PDB entry 3THR | X-ray diffraction, 2.00 A resolution | chains B and C of the 4 polymer chains in the assembly

[Chain B (and C)]
Molecule: Glycine N-methyltransferase
From: Rattus norvegicus
Notes: EC 2.1.1.20; chain C of this document is another copy of the same molecule, construct and numbering; everything in this record applies to it too
UniProtKB: P13255 (GNMT_RAT); residues 1-292 here correspond to UniProt positions 2-293 (UniProt number = residue number + 1)
Amino-acid sequence (293 residues; row label = number of the first residue in the row):
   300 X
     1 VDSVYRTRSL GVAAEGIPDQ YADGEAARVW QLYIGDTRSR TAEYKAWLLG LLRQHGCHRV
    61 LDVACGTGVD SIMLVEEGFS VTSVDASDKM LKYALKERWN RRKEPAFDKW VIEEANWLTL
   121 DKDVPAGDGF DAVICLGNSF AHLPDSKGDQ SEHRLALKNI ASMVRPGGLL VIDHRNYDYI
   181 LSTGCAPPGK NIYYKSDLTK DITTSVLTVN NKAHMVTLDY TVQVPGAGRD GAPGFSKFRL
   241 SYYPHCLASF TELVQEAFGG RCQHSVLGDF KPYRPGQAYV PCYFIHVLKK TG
Not modelled in the structure: 227-232 (chain C: 225-232)
Sequence notes: acetylation (300)
Modified / non-standard residues: ACE (acetyl group) at position 300
Covalently attached groups: covalent link V1-ACE_300
Residues lining bound ligands:
  - 5-methyl-5,6,7,8-tetrahydrofolic acid (C2F), molecule 1: S3, V4, Y5, ACE_300
  - 5-methyl-5,6,7,8-tetrahydrofolic acid (C2F), molecule 2: K190, D269, A278, Y279, V280, P281, C282
  - 5-methyl-5,6,7,8-tetrahydrofolic acid (C2F), molecule 3: S205, L207, H214, M215, T217, R239
  - tris(hydroxyethyl)aminomethane (TAM): A13, A14, E15
UniProt features mapped onto this chain:
  - binding site ((6S)-5-methyl-5,6,7,8-tetrahydrofolate): S3, Y5, H214, R239
  - binding site (S-adenosyl-L-methionine): Y21, W30, Y33, R40, A64, D85 to S87, N116, W117, L136 to S139, R175, Y220
  - modified residue: V1 (N-acetylvaline), S9 (Phosphoserine), Y33 (Phosphotyrosine), K45 (N6-succinyllysine), K190 (N6-succinyllysine), K195 (N6-succinyllysine), K200 (N6-succinyllysine)
From the paper describing this entry:
  - binding site for 5-methyl-5,6,7,8-tetrahydrofolic acid: S3, V4, Y5, T7, D145, S205, L207, H214, M215, T217, R239
  - post-translational modification sites: V1

[Chain B / chain C interface]
Pairs across the interface (6):
  V1(B) with P144(C)
  Y5(B) with L207(C)
  P144(B) with V1(C)
  S146(B) with ACE_300(C)
  L207(B) with Y5(C)
  ACE_300(B) with S146(C)
Other interface residues (no listed pair), chain B (7 interface residues in all): H142

[Overview]
7 residues of chain B and 6 residues of chain C are in contact. Chain B binds 3 copies of
5-methyl-5,6,7,8-tetrahydrofolic acid and tris(hydroxyethyl)aminomethane. The paper reports a binding site for
5-methyl-5,6,7,8-tetrahydrofolic acid at S3(B), V4(B) and Y5(B) among others; a modification site at V1(B).
Chain B and chain C are both Glycine N-methyltransferase (Rattus norvegicus); the structure, Crystal structure
of rat native liver Glycine N-methyltransferase complexed with 5-methyltetrahydrofolate monoglutamate, was
determined by X-ray diffraction together with 3THS from the same study.
